PDB entry 4QVL | X-ray diffraction, 2.80 A resolution | chains H and I of the 28 polymer chains in the assembly

[Chain H]
Protein: Proteasome subunit beta type-2
Source organism: Saccharomyces cerevisiae
Notes: EC 3.4.25.1
Reference sequence: P25043 (PSB2_YEAST); residues 1-232 here correspond to UniProt positions 30-261 (UniProt number = residue number + 29)
Amino-acid sequence (232 residues; each row starts with the number of its first residue):
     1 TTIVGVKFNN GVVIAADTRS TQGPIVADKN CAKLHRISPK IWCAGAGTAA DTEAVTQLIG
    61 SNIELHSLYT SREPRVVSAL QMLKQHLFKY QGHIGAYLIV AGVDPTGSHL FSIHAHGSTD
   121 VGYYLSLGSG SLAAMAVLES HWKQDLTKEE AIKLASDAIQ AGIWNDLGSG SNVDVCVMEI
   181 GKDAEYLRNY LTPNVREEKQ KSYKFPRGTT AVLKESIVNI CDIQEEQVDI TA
Disordered / not traced: 227-232
Glycans and other covalent adducts: bortezomib (BO2) linked to Thr1
Ligand contacts: bortezomib (BO2; N-[(1R)-1-(dihydroxyboryl)-3-methylbutyl]-N-(pyrazin-2-ylcarbonyl)-L-phenylalaninamide): Arg19, Ser20, Thr21, Gln22, Ala27, Cys31, Lys33, Gly45, Ala46, Gly47, Thr48, Ala49, Thr52, Gly168
Curated features (UniProtKB/Swiss-Prot):
  - active site: Thr1 (Nucleophile)

[Chain I]
Protein: Proteasome subunit beta type-3
Source organism: Saccharomyces cerevisiae
Notes: EC 3.4.25.1
Reference sequence: P25451 (PSB3_YEAST); residues 0-204 here correspond to UniProt positions 1-205 (UniProt number = residue number + 1)
Amino-acid sequence (205 residues; each row starts with the number of its first residue; numbering starts at 0):
     0 MSDPSSINGG IVVAMTGKDC VAIACDLRLG SQSLGVSNKF EKIFHYGHVF LGITGLATDV
    60 TTLNEMFRYK TNLYKLKEER AIEPETFTQL VSSSLYERRF GPYFVGPVVA GINSKSGKPF
   120 IAGFDLIGCI DEAKDFIVSG TASDQLFGMC ESLYEPNLEP EDLFETISQA LLNAADRDAL
   180 SGWGAVVYII KKDEVVKRYL KMRQD
Disordered / not traced: 0
Bound ions: Mg2+ site 1: Ala174, Asp177, Ser180; Mg2+ site 2: Asp204 (shared with 3 residues of chain Y)
Curated features (UniProtKB/Swiss-Prot):
  - modified residue: Ser30 (Phosphoserine)
  - cross-link: Lys69 (Glycyl lysine isopeptide (Lys-Gly) (interchain with G-Cter in ubiquitin))

[Chain H / chain I interface]
Pairs across the interface (59; chain H residue first):
  Ile25(H) - Asp143(I)
  Ile25(H) - Phe146(I)  hydrophobic
  Val26(H) - Phe146(I)
  Ala27(H) - Asp130(I)
  Ala27(H) - Phe146(I)
  Asp28(H) - Asp130(I)
  Lys29(H) - Glu150(I)  salt bridge
  Ala49(H) - Cys128(I)  hydrophobic
  Ala50(H) - Tyr95(I)
  Ala50(H) - Ile126(I)  hydrophobic
  Ala50(H) - Cys128(I)
  Asp51(H) - Tyr95(I)  hydrogen bond
  Asp51(H) - Arg98(I)  salt bridge
  Ala54(H) - Tyr95(I)
  Tyr90(H) - Phe99(I)  hydrophobic
  His93(H) - Arg98(I)  hydrogen bond (backbone-side chain)
  His93(H) - Phe99(I)
  Ile94(H) - Phe99(I)  hydrophobic
  Arg196(H) - Glu150(I)  salt bridge
  Lys199(H) - Glu150(I)
  Lys199(H) - Ser151(I)
  Lys199(H) - Tyr153(I)  hydrogen bond (side chain-backbone)
  Ser202(H) - Glu154(I)  hydrogen bond
  Tyr203(H) - Ser151(I)
  Tyr203(H) - Leu152(I)  hydrophobic
  Lys204(H) - Asp161(I)  salt bridge
  Phe205(H) - Leu152(I)  hydrophobic
  Phe205(H) - Glu164(I)
  Phe205(H) - Gln168(I)
  Arg207(H) - Glu160(I)  salt bridge
  Arg207(H) - Asp161(I)  salt bridge
  Gly208(H) - Glu164(I)  hydrogen bond (backbone-side chain)
  Thr209(H) - Glu164(I)  hydrogen bond (backbone-side chain)
  Thr210(H) - Glu164(I)  hydrogen bond
  Thr210(H) - Ser167(I)
  Thr210(H) - Gln168(I)  hydrogen bond
  Thr210(H) - Leu199(I)
  Ala211(H) - Leu199(I)
  Ala211(H) - Lys200(I)  hydrogen bond (backbone-backbone)
  Val212(H) - Phe163(I)  hydrophobic
  Val212(H) - Tyr198(I)
  Leu213(H) - Tyr198(I)  hydrogen bond (backbone-backbone)
  Leu213(H) - Leu199(I)
  Lys214(H) - Lys196(I)
  Lys214(H) - Arg197(I)
  Lys214(H) - Tyr198(I)  hydrogen bond (backbone-backbone)
  Glu215(H) - Lys196(I)
  Glu215(H) - Arg197(I)  salt bridge
  Ser216(H) - Val195(I)
  Ser216(H) - Lys196(I)  hydrogen bond (backbone-backbone)
  Ile217(H) - Val194(I)
  Val218(H) - His44(I)
  Val218(H) - Tyr187(I)  hydrophobic
  Val218(H) - Val194(I)  hydrogen bond (backbone-backbone)
  Val218(H) - Lys196(I)
  Asn219(H) - His44(I)
  Ile220(H) - Gly46(I)
  Ile220(H) - Val194(I)  hydrophobic
  Asp222(H) - Lys74(I)  salt bridge
Other interface residues (no listed pair), chain H (36 interface residues in all): Thr48, Gly95, Pro206
Other interface residues (no listed pair), chain I (38 interface residues in all): His47, Phe49, Gly127, Asp134, Leu157, Glu158, Thr165, Leu171

[In short]
Chain H and chain I form an interface of 36 and 38 residues respectively; the contacts include 13 hydrogen
bonds and 8 salt bridges. Polar pairs include Lys29(H)-Glu150(I), Asp51(H)-Arg98(I) and Arg196(H)-Glu150(I).
Covalently linked bortezomib: at Thr1(H). UniProt lists active-site residue Thr1(H) on chain H.
Chain H is Proteasome subunit beta type-2 and chain I is Proteasome subunit beta type-3, both from
Saccharomyces cerevisiae; the structure, yCP in complex with bortezomib, was determined by X-ray diffraction,
deposited together with 4QUX, 4QUY, 4QV0, 4QV1, 4QV3, 4QV4 and 42 further entries.
